Entry 1O5A (X-ray diffraction, 1.68 A resolution); this record covers chains A and B.

Chain A:
Molecule: Urokinase-type plasminogen activator
Source organism: Homo sapiens
Notes: EC 3.4.21.73; fragment: short chain
UniProt: P00749 (UROK_HUMAN); residues 1-23 here correspond to UniProt positions 156-178 (UniProt number = residue number + 155)
Sequence (23 residues; each row starts with the number of its first residue):
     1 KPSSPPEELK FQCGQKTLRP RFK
Not modelled in the structure: 1-8, 18-23
Curated features (UniProtKB/Swiss-Prot):
  - site: Phe-22, Lys-23 (Cleavage)
  - modified residue: Ser-3 (Phosphoserine)

Chain B:
Molecule: Urokinase-type plasminogen activator
Source organism: Homo sapiens
Notes: EC 3.4.21.73; fragment: catalytic domain
UniProt: P00749 (UROK_HUMAN); the construct lacks a stretch of the UniProt sequence and is renumbered around it, so the offset changes along the chain: 16-37 = UniProt 179-200; 38-60 = UniProt 205-227; 63-97 = UniProt 234-268; 98-110 = UniProt 271-283; 5 more segments
Sequence (253 residues; row label = number of the first residue in the row; note: 1 number in that range is skipped by the numbering (no residue carries it; nothing is unmodelled there); a row labelled like 37A-37D holds insertion residues (37A, then the next letters in order)):
    16 IIGGEFTTIE NQPWFAAIYR RH
37A-37D RGGS
    38 VTYVCGGSLM SPCWVISATH CFI
60A-60C DYP
    61 KK
   62A E
    63 DYIVYLGRSR LNSNTQGEMK FEVENLILHK DYSAD
97A-97B TL
    98 AHHNDIALLK IRS
110A-110D KEGR
   111 CAQPSRTIQT ICLPSMYNDP QFGTSCEITG FGKEASTDYL YPEQLKMTVV KLISHRECQQ
170A-170B PH
   171 YYGSEVTTKM LCAAD
185A-185B PQ
   186 WKTDACQGDS GGPLVCSLQG RMTLTGIVSW GR
   219 GCALK
  223A D
   224 KPGVYTRVSH FLPWIRSHTK EENGLAL
Not modelled in the structure: 244-250
Cystine bridges: Cys-42/Cys-58, Cys-50/Cys-111, Cys-136/Cys-201, Cys-168/Cys-182, Cys-191/Cys-220
Differences from the reference sequence: engineered mutation Ala-145 (Asn322 in P00749), Ala-190 (Ser371 in P00749)
Ligand contacts: cra_8696 (696; 3-{5-[amino(iminio)methyl]-1H-indol-2-yl}-1,1'-biphenyl-2-olate): Val-41, Cys-42, His-57, Cys-58, Asp-189, Ala-190, Cys-191, Gln-192, Gly-193, Ser-195, Val-213, Ser-214, Trp-215, Gly-216, Gly-219, Cys-220, Gly-226
Curated features (UniProtKB/Swiss-Prot):
  - active site (Charge relay system): His-57, Asp-102, Ser-195
  - modified residue: Ser-146 (Phosphoserine)

Interface between chain A and chain B:
Residue-residue contacts (26; chain A residue first):
  Leu-9(A) / Pro-114(B)
  Lys-10(A) / Pro-114(B)
  Phe-11(A) / Pro-49(B)  hydrophobic
  Phe-11(A) / Ala-112(B)
  Phe-11(A) / Gln-113(B)
  Phe-11(A) / Pro-114(B)
  Phe-11(A) / Ile-118(B)
  Phe-11(A) / Gln-119(B)
  Phe-11(A) / Thr-120(B)
  Gln-12(A) / Gln-119(B)  hydrogen bond (backbone-side chain)
  Cys-13(A) / Thr-120(B)
  Cys-13(A) / Ile-121(B)
  Cys-13(A) / Cys-122(B)  disulfide
  Gly-14(A) / Trp-29(B)
  Gly-14(A) / Thr-120(B)  hydrogen bond (backbone-backbone)
  Gly-14(A) / Ile-121(B)
  Gly-14(A) / Cys-122(B)
  Gly-14(A) / Met-207(B)
  Gln-15(A) / Gln-119(B)  hydrogen bond (backbone-side chain)
  Lys-16(A) / Glu-25(B)
  Lys-16(A) / Asn-26(B)  hydrogen bond (side chain-backbone)
  Lys-16(A) / Gln-27(B)
  Lys-16(A) / Pro-28(B)
  Lys-16(A) / Trp-29(B)
  Lys-16(A) / Glu-137(B)  salt bridge
  Thr-17(A) / Arg-116(B)
Also at the interface, not in a pair above, chain B (19 interface residues in all): Leu-46, Ser-115
Inter-chain disulfides: Cys-13(A)/Cys-122(B)

In short:
9 residues of chain A face 19 of chain B across their interface, with 1 disulfide bond, 4 hydrogen bonds and 1
salt bridge. Polar contacts include Lys-16(A)/Glu-137(B), Gln-12(A)/Gln-119(B) and Gln-15(A)/Gln-119(B). Bound
to chain B: cra_8696. From UniProt: 3 active-site residues on chain B.
Chain A is Urokinase-type plasminogen activator and chain B is Urokinase-type plasminogen activator, both from
Homo sapiens; the structure, Dissecting and Designing Inhibitor Selectivity Determinants at the S1 site Using
an Artificial Ala190 Protease (Ala190 ..., was determined by X-ray diffraction, deposited together with 1O5B,
1O5C and 1O5G.
